Entry 7DRM (X-ray diffraction, 3.28 A resolution); this record covers chains A and B of the 3 polymer chains in the assembly.

[Chain A (and B)]
Molecule: ATP-grasp domain-containing protein
Organism: Plesiocystis pacifica SIR-1
Notes: chain B of this document is another copy of the same molecule, construct and numbering; everything in this record applies to it too
Reference sequence: A6G4D7 (A6G4D7_9DELT); numbering as in UniProt (aligned over 1-314)
Amino-acid sequence (334 residues; row label = number of the first residue in the row; numbers below 1 keep their minus sign (Met-19 is residue -19)):
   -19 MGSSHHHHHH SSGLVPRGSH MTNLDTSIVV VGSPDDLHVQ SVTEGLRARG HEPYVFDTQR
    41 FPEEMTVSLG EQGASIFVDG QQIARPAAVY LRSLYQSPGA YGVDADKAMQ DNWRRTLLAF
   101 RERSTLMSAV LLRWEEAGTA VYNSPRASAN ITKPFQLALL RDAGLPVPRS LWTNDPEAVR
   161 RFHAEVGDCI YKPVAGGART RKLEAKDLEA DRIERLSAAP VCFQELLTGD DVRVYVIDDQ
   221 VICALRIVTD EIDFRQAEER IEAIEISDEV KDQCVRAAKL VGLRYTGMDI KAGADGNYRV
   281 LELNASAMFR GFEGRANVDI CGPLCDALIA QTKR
Unresolved in the structure: -19 to 2, 314 (chain B: -19 to 2, 76-83, 229-237)
Differences from the reference sequence: expression tag (-19 to 0)
Bound ions: Mg2+ site 1: Asp269, Glu282 (together with ADP); Mg2+ site 2: Glu282 (together with ADP)
Ligand contacts: ADP (adenosine-5'-diphosphate): Lys133, Pro148, Ile170, Lys172, Gly176, Thr180, Gln204, Glu205, Leu206, Leu207, Asp211, Asp269, Lys271, Leu281, Glu282, Asn284
Reported in the primary citation:
  - binding site for ADP: Lys172, Thr180, Arg235
  - contacts within the chain: Asp233-Arg235 (hydrogen bond)
  - conformationally variable residues (loop rearrangement, side-chain flip): Lys172, Thr180, Arg195
  - mutagenesis - L196A (>64-fold), F203A (>64-fold): decreased catalytic activity with PsnA214-38, Precursor peptide
  - mutagenesis - R213A: decreased catalytic activity
  - mutagenesis - R101A: unchanged catalytic activity
  - specificity-determining residues: Arg213 (proposed by the authors, not directly observed)
  - catalytic residues: Arg213 (proposed by the authors, not directly observed)

[Chain A / chain B interface]
Residue-residue contacts - 108 pairs, chain A then chain B:
  Phe41(A) with Pro200(B), hydrophobic
  Pro42(A) with Asn154(B); Ser197(B)
  Met45(A) with Asn154(B), hydrogen bond (backbone-side chain)
  Thr46(A) with Asn154(B); Asp155(B)
  Val47(A) with Trp152(B); Thr153(B), hydrogen bond (backbone-side chain); Asn154(B), hydrogen bond (backbone-side chain)
  Ser48(A) with Trp152(B); Thr153(B), hydrogen bond; Asp155(B); Ala158(B)
  Leu49(A) with Pro134(B), hydrophobic; Ser150(B); Leu151(B); Trp152(B), hydrogen bond (backbone-backbone)
  Gly50(A) with Ser150(B); Trp152(B)
  Glu51(A) with Leu137(B); Ala138(B); Arg141(B); Pro148(B); Arg149(B), salt bridge; Ser150(B), hydrogen bond (side chain-backbone)
  Gln52(A) with Arg141(B), hydrogen bond; Asp142(B)
  Gly53(A) with Ala138(B); Asp142(B), hydrogen bond (backbone-side chain)
  Pro78(A) with Trp93(B)
  Gly79(A) with Trp93(B); Arg94(B)
  Asp86(A) with Trp93(B), hydrogen bond
  Met89(A) with Trp93(B), hydrophobic
  Gln90(A) with Trp93(B)
  Trp93(A) with Asp86(B), hydrogen bond; Met89(B), hydrophobic
  Arg94(A) with Asp86(B), salt bridge
  Glu102(A) with Val174(B); Pro200(B)
  Ala109(A) with Pro134(B), hydrophobic; Phe135(B)
  Leu112(A) with Ala129(B); Thr132(B); Phe135(B)
  Arg113(A) with Pro134(B), hydrogen bond (side chain-backbone); Phe135(B); Ala138(B); Trp152(B)
  Glu116(A) with Phe135(B)
  Arg126(A) with Asn130(B), hydrogen bond; Phe135(B)
  Ala129(A) with Leu112(B); Arg126(B)
  Asn130(A) with Arg126(B), hydrogen bond
  Thr132(A) with Leu112(B)
  Pro134(A) with Leu49(B), hydrophobic; Thr105(B); Ala109(B), hydrophobic; Arg113(B), hydrogen bond (backbone-side chain)
  Phe135(A) with Leu112(B); Arg113(B); Glu116(B); Arg126(B)
  Ala138(A) with Glu51(B); Gly53(B); Arg113(B)
  Leu139(A) with Glu116(B)
  Arg141(A) with Glu51(B); Gln52(B)
  Asp142(A) with Gly53(B), hydrogen bond (side chain-backbone)
  Val147(A) with Glu51(B)
  Pro148(A) with Glu51(B)
  Arg149(A) with Glu51(B)
  Ser150(A) with Gly50(B); Glu51(B), hydrogen bond (backbone-side chain)
  Leu151(A) with Ser48(B); Leu49(B)
  Trp152(A) with Val47(B); Ser48(B); Leu49(B), hydrogen bond (backbone-backbone); Gly50(B); Leu106(B), hydrophobic; Arg113(B)
  Thr153(A) with Val47(B), hydrogen bond (side chain-backbone); Ser48(B), hydrogen bond
  Asn154(A) with Phe41(B), hydrogen bond (side chain-backbone); Pro42(B), hydrogen bond (side chain-backbone); Met45(B), hydrogen bond (side chain-backbone); Thr46(B); Val47(B), hydrogen bond (side chain-backbone)
  Asp155(A) with Thr46(B)
  Ala158(A) with Ser48(B)
  Pro173(A) with Glu102(B)
  Val174(A) with Glu102(B), hydrogen bond (backbone-side chain); Thr105(B)
  Ala175(A) with Arg101(B); Glu102(B), hydrogen bond (backbone-side chain); Thr105(B)
  Gly176(A) with Arg101(B), hydrogen bond (backbone-side chain); Glu102(B)
  Ser197(A) with Pro42(B); Glu43(B), hydrogen bond (backbone-backbone)
  Ala198(A) with Pro42(B); Arg103(B), hydrogen bond (backbone-side chain)
  Pro200(A) with Phe41(B), hydrophobic; Glu102(B); Leu106(B), hydrophobic
Also at the interface, not in a pair above, chain A (60 interface residues in all): Glu43, Ala54, Ala80, Ala85, Leu97, Leu106, Leu137, Gly177, Leu196, Ala199
Also at the interface, not in a pair above, chain B (55 interface residues in all): Ala85, Gln90, Leu97, Leu98, Ala99, Leu139, Val147, Ala198

[Summary]
60 residues of chain A and 55 residues of chain B are in contact, with 28 hydrogen bonds and 2 salt bridges.
Among the polar pairs are Glu51(A)-Arg149(B), Arg94(A)-Asp86(B) and Met45(A)-Asn154(B). From the paper: the
catalytic residue Arg213(A); L196A and F203A of chain A reduce catalytic activity with PsnA214-38, Precursor
peptide; 4 substitutions were tested in all.
Both chains are ATP-grasp domain-containing protein (Plesiocystis pacifica SIR-1). Entry 7DRM (Structure of
ATP-grasp ligase PsnB complexed with minimal precursor, Mg, and ADP) was determined by X-ray diffraction (same
publication as 7DRN, 7DRO and 7DRP).
